PDB entry 7Y1C | electron microscopy, 3.13 A resolution | chains X and e of the 8 polymer chains in the assembly

== Chain X ==
Name: phage tail tubular protein A
From: Klebsiella phage Kp9
Sequence (192 residues; numbered 1 to 192; the number before each row is that of its first residue):
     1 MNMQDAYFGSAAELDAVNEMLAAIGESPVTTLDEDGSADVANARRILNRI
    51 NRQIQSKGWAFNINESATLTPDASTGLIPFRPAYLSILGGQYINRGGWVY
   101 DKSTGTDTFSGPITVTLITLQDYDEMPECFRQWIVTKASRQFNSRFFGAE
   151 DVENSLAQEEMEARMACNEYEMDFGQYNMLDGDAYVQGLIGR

== Chain e ==
Name: phage type I tail fiber
From: Klebsiella phage Kp9
Sequence (777 residues; row label = number of the first residue in the row):
     1 MDQDIKTVIQYPVGTTEFDIPFDYLSRKFVRVSLVSDDNRRLLSNITEYR
    51 YVSKTRVKLLVATTGFDRVEIRRFTSASERIVDFSDGSVLRANDLNVSQL
   101 QSAHIAEEARDAALLAMPEDDAGNLDARNRKIVRLAPGEAGTDAINKNQL
   151 DTTLGEAGGILSEVKDLQKDMEDYLQNWGDDTTAIRGVLWVYNQGSAVGG
   201 ETSFVITKEGPVLAVPYIEINGSRQYRGWHYEYDLGSKTITLAKPLSAGD
   251 LVVCTTAETTLPLADSLAGPTGASQIGTANGLNVQIALDNLRSGVNVLDF
   301 MTFAERAAVLNYTGTNDNSEAFRKAFATGSRQIIVPPGRYHVKDVEIPSK
   351 VKLFGTYSYKPYNVTSDASFGTDGTIIRKVAGADNMFLWNTACAAEGVMF
   401 DGRDRTSPAIQSKSGGKISVGFFKCGFYRFDRVGNRRGAYIGCSFQFCNF
   451 NQNNIGIYNTVDGNHIGCTINANKSHGVMLETGANSNTFTNCRNEWNEGD
   501 NWNFYGATSIQVINELCDRAFGYGFRISNSSVTLINVNIRRSARTAASGA
   551 ASAQIYFESSTLKMIGVNSSVGGDDTGGSITEPSPDYFFRMAGTSEGRLE
   601 ISDSRLTGYTVGLISGTARPSVIRVINSPGWEDTINEGVARISGGRPYIG
   651 TMPTATGPANVSPAVLGLSCGGVNTYDNDMFDIHLTIRNTNNGGHNGAIL
   701 TVLLYREGGAARATIVRVDSRSNAVGEGDVNSTSADPQQVYQVSVEVTSN
   751 DASTFNLLVSTKSDNSASYRFRAKVKP
Disordered / not traced: 1, 155-777

== Interface between chain X and chain e ==
Residue-residue contacts - 24 pairs, chain X then chain e:
  Phe-8(X) with Arg-80(e)
  Gly-9(X) with Ser-78(e); Arg-80(e)
  Ser-10(X) with Arg-80(e)
  Ala-11(X) with Glu-79(e); Arg-80(e)
  Leu-14(X) with Asp-83(e)
  Pro-28(X) with Ser-85(e)
  Thr-30(X) with Ile-81(e); Val-82(e); Asp-83(e), hydrogen bond (backbone-backbone); Ser-88(e); Arg-91(e); Asp-94(e), hydrogen bond
  Thr-31(X) with Ile-81(e), hydrogen bond (side chain-backbone); Val-82(e); Arg-91(e)
  Arg-81(X) with Thr-47(e); Leu-60(e); Val-61(e)
  Ala-83(X) with Ile-46(e), hydrophobic; Thr-47(e)
  Thr-119(X) with Thr-47(e)
  Asp-122(X) with Ile-46(e)
Also at the interface, not in a pair above, chain X (15 interface residues in all): Asp-72, Leu-120, Asp-124
Also at the interface, not in a pair above, chain e (17 interface residues in all): Lys-28, Ala-62, Val-89

== Overview ==
The interface between chain X and chain e involves 15 residues on one side and 17 on the other; the contacts
include 3 hydrogen bonds. Polar pairs include Thr-30(X)/Asp-94(e), Thr-31(X)/Ile-81(e) and
Thr-30(X)/Asp-83(e).
Chain X is phage tail tubular protein A and chain e is phage type I tail fiber, both from Klebsiella phage
Kp9; the structure, CryoEM structure of Klebsiella phage Kp9 tail complex applied with C6 symmetry, was
determined by electron microscopy.
